1I3O - chains B and D of the 6 polymer chains in the assembly; structure by X-ray diffraction, 2.70 A resolution.

[Chain B (and D)]
Molecule: Caspase 3
From: Homo sapiens
Notes: EC 3.4.22.-; fragment: apopain p12 subunit; chain D of this document is another copy of the same molecule, construct and numbering; everything in this record applies to it too
Reference sequence: P42574 (CASP3_HUMAN); the construct has insertions or renumbered stretches relative to UniProt, so the offset changes along the chain: 310-379 = UniProt 176-245; 382-390 = UniProt 258-266; 392-402 = UniProt 267-277
Sequence (110 residues; row label = number of the first residue in the row; note: 1 number in that range is skipped by the numbering (no residue carries it; nothing is unmodelled there); a row labelled like 381A-381I holds insertion residues (381A, then the next letters in order)):
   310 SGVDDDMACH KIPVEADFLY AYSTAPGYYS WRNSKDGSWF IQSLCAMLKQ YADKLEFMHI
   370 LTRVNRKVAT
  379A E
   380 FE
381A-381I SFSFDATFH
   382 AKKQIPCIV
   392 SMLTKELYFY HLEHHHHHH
Unresolved in the structure: 402-410
Differences from the reference sequence: expression tag (403-410)
UniProt features mapped onto this chain:
  - modified residue: Arg-341 (Microbial infection: ADP-riboxanated arginine)
From the paper describing this entry:
  - conformationally variable residues (side-chain flip): Tyr-338, Phe-381H

[How chain B and chain D interact]
Residue-residue contacts - 67 pairs, chain B then chain D:
  Asp-315(B) with Phe-381B(D); His-381I(D), salt bridge
  His-319(B) with Thr-379(D)
  Lys-320(B) with Ala-378(D); Glu-381(D); Ala-382(D), hydrogen bond (side chain-backbone); Lys-384(D), hydrogen bond (backbone-side chain)
  Ile-321(B) with Ala-378(D); Lys-384(D)
  Pro-322(B) with Ala-378(D); Lys-384(D); Gln-385(D); Ile-386(D), hydrophobic
  Glu-324(B) with Tyr-337(D), hydrogen bond; Ile-386(D)
  Ala-325(B) with Ile-386(D), hydrophobic
  Tyr-337(B) with Glu-324(D), hydrogen bond
  Glu-365(B) with His-368(D), salt bridge
  His-368(B) with Glu-365(D), salt bridge; His-368(D), hydrogen bond; Glu-397(D), salt bridge
  Thr-371(B) with Leu-394(D); Thr-395(D); Lys-396(D)
  Asn-374(B) with Ser-392(D); Met-393(D); Leu-394(D), hydrogen bond (side chain-backbone)
  Arg-375(B) with Thr-395(D)
  Ala-378(B) with Lys-320(D); Pro-322(D); Thr-395(D)
  Thr-379(B) with His-319(D)
  Glu-381(B) with Lys-320(D)
  His-381I(B) with Asp-315(D), salt bridge
  Ala-382(B) with Lys-320(D), hydrogen bond (backbone-side chain)
  Lys-384(B) with Lys-320(D), hydrogen bond (side chain-backbone); Ile-321(D); Pro-322(D)
  Gln-385(B) with Pro-322(D)
  Ile-386(B) with Pro-322(D), hydrophobic; Glu-324(D); Ala-325(D), hydrophobic; Met-393(D)
  Pro-387(B) with Met-393(D)
  Cys-388(B) with Val-390(D), hydrophobic; Ser-392(D); Met-393(D), hydrophobic
  Ile-389(B) with Ile-389(D); Val-390(D); Ser-392(D), hydrogen bond (backbone-backbone)
  Val-390(B) with Cys-388(D), hydrophobic; Ile-389(D)
  Ser-392(B) with Asn-374(D); Cys-388(D); Ile-389(D), hydrogen bond (backbone-backbone)
  Met-393(B) with Asn-374(D); Ile-386(D); Pro-387(D); Cys-388(D), hydrophobic
  Leu-394(B) with Thr-371(D); Asn-374(D), hydrogen bond (backbone-side chain)
  Thr-395(B) with Thr-371(D); Asn-374(D); Arg-375(D), hydrogen bond (backbone-side chain); Ala-378(D)
  Lys-396(B) with Thr-371(D)
  Glu-397(B) with His-368(D), salt bridge
Also at the interface, not in a pair above, chain B (37 interface residues in all): Cys-318, Ala-334, Pro-335, Met-367, Phe-381B, Tyr-399
Also at the interface, not in a pair above, chain D (37 interface residues in all): Cys-318, Ala-334, Pro-335, Met-367, Tyr-399

[Overview]
The chain B/chain D interface involves 37 residues from each chain, with 12 hydrogen bonds and 6 salt bridges.
Polar contacts include Asp-315(B)/His-381I(D), Glu-365(B)/His-368(D) and His-368(B)/Glu-397(D). The paper
reports conformational variability at Tyr-338(B) and Phe-381H(B).
Chain B and chain D are both Caspase 3 (Homo sapiens); the structure, Crystal structure of the complex of
xiap-BIR2 and caspase 3, was determined by X-ray diffraction.
